4FCS - chain A; structure by X-ray diffraction, 1.50 A resolution.

Chain A:
Name: Versatile peroxidase VPL2
From: Pleurotus eryngii
Notes: EC 1.11.1.16
Reference sequence: O94753 (VPL2_PLEER); residues 1-315 here correspond to UniProt positions 31-345 (UniProt number = residue number + 30)
Chain sequence (315 residues; numbered 1 to 315; the number before each row is that of its first residue):
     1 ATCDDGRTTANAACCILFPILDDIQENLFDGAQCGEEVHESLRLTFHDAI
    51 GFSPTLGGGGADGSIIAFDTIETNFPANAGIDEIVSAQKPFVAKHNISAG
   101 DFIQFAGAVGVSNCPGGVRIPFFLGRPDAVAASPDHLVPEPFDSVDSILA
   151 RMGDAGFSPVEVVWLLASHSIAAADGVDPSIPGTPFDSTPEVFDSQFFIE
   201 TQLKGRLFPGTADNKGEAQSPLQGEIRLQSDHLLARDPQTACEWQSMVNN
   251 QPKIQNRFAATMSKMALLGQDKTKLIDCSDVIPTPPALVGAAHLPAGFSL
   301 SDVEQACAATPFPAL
Cystine bridges: Cys3-Cys15, Cys14-Cys278, Cys34-Cys114, Cys242-Cys307
Differences from the reference sequence: engineered mutation Gly176 (Lys206 in O94753), Glu191 (Gly221 in O94753)
Ion coordination: Ca2+ site 1: Asp48, Gly60, Asp62, Ser64; heme Fe near His169 (its only coordinating residue here); Ca2+ site 2: Ser170, Asp187, Thr189, Val192, Asp194
Ligand contacts: heme (HEM): Glu36, His39, Glu40, Leu42, Arg43, Thr45, Phe46, Pro139, Glu140, Pro141, Ile148, Met152, Val162, Leu165, Leu166, Ser168, His169, Ile171, Ala172, Ala173, Ala174, Asp175, Gly176, Val177, Phe186, Leu228, Ser230, Met262, Met265
Curated features (UniProtKB/Swiss-Prot):
  - active site: His47 (Proton acceptor), Trp164 (Tryptophan radical intermediate)
  - binding site (Mn(2+)): Glu36, Glu40, Asp175
  - binding site (Ca(2+)): Asp48, Gly60, Asp62, Ser64, Ser170, Asp187, Thr189, Val192, Asp194
  - binding site (heme b): His169, Ala173 to Asp175, Val177
  - site: Arg43 (Transition state stabilizer)
  - glycosylation: Asn96 (N-linked (GlcNAc...) asparagine)
From the paper describing this entry:
  - mutagenesis - E140G/W164S/K176G, W164S: abolished catalytic activity on ABTS
  - mutagenesis - E140G/P141G, E140G/K176G (33-fold): increased catalytic activity on ABTS
  - mutagenesis - E140G/W164S/K176G, W164S: abolished catalytic activity on HQ
  - mutagenesis - E140G/W164S/K176G, W164S: abolished catalytic activity on DMP
  - mutagenesis - E140G, E140G/K176G, P141G, F142G, K176G: increased catalytic activity on HQ
  - mutagenesis - P76G, E140G, E140G/K176G, F142G: increased catalytic activity on DMP
  - mutagenesis - E140G, E140G/K176G: increased catalytic activity on guaiacol
  - mutagenesis - E140G/W164S/K176G: increased catalytic activity
  - conformationally variable residues (side-chain flip): Glu140
  - catalytic residues: Trp164
  - mutagenesis - P76G (3-fold), P141G (5-fold): decreased catalytic activity
  - mutagenesis - K215Q: unchanged catalytic activity on ABTS
  - mutagenesis - W164S (3.6-fold): decreased catalytic activity on guaiacol
  - mutagenesis - W164S (23-fold): decreased catalytic activity on catechol
  - mutagenesis - E140G/K176G: increased catalytic activity on catechol
  - mutagenesis - W164S, K215G: unchanged catalytic activity

In short:
Chain A binds heme. UniProt lists active-site residues His47 and Trp164, 3 Mn2+-binding residues, 9
Ca2+-binding residues and 5 heme b-binding residues. The paper reports the catalytic residue Trp164; E140G,
E140G/K176G and P141G, among others, increase catalytic activity on HQ; 11 substitutions were tested in all.
Chain A is Versatile peroxidase VPL2 (Pleurotus eryngii); the structure, The crystal structures of several
mutants of pleurotus eryngii versatile peroxidase, was determined by X-ray diffraction (same publication as
4FCN, 4FDQ, 4FEF and 4G05).
